PDB entry 3VXR | X-ray diffraction, 2.40 A resolution | chains A and C of the 5 polymer chains in the assembly

[Chain A]
Protein: HLA class I histocompatibility antigen, A-24 alpha chain
From: Homo sapiens
UniProtKB: P05534 (1A24_HUMAN); residues 1-274 here correspond to UniProt positions 25-298 (UniProt number = residue number + 24)
Sequence (275 residues; numbered 0 to 274; the number before each row is that of its first residue; numbering starts at 0):
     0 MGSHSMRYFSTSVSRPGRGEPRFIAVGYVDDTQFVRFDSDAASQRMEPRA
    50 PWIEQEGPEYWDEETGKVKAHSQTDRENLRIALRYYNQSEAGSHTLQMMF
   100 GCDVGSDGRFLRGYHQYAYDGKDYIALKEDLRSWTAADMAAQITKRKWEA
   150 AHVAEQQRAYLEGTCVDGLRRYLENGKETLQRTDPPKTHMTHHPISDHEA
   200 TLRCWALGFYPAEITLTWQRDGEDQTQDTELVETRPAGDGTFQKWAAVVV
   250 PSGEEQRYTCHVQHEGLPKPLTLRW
Unresolved in the structure: 0
Sequence notes: expression tag (0)
Cystine bridges: Cys101-Cys164, Cys203-Cys259

[Chain C]
Protein: 10-mer peptide from Protein Nef
UniProtKB: Q9YYU8 (Q9YYU8_9HIV1); residues 1-10 here correspond to UniProt positions 134-143 (UniProt number = residue number + 133)
Sequence (10 residues; row label = number of the first residue in the row):
     1 RYPLTFGWCF

[Chain A / chain C interface]
Residue-residue contacts - 47 pairs, chain A then chain C:
  Tyr7(A) - Arg1(C)  hydrogen bond (side chain-backbone)
  Tyr7(A) - Tyr2(C)  hydrophobic
  Ala24(A) - Tyr2(C)
  Met45(A) - Tyr2(C)  hydrophobic
  Tyr59(A) - Arg1(C)
  Glu62(A) - Arg1(C)  salt bridge
  Glu63(A) - Arg1(C)  salt bridge
  Glu63(A) - Tyr2(C)  hydrogen bond (side chain-backbone)
  Lys66(A) - Arg1(C)
  Lys66(A) - Tyr2(C)  hydrogen bond (side chain-backbone)
  Lys66(A) - Pro3(C)
  Lys66(A) - Leu4(C)
  Val67(A) - Tyr2(C)
  His70(A) - Tyr2(C)  hydrogen bond
  His70(A) - Thr5(C)
  His70(A) - Trp8(C)
  Thr73(A) - Thr5(C)  hydrogen bond
  Thr73(A) - Trp8(C)
  Asn77(A) - Trp8(C)  hydrogen bond (side chain-backbone)
  Asn77(A) - Cys9(C)
  Asn77(A) - Phe10(C)  hydrogen bond (side chain-backbone)
  Ile80(A) - Cys9(C)  hydrophobic
  Ile80(A) - Phe10(C)
  Tyr84(A) - Phe10(C)  hydrogen bond (side chain-backbone)
  Leu95(A) - Phe10(C)  hydrophobic
  Met97(A) - Trp8(C)  hydrophobic
  Phe99(A) - Tyr2(C)
  Phe99(A) - Pro3(C)
  Phe99(A) - Trp8(C)  hydrophobic
  His114(A) - Trp8(C)
  Tyr116(A) - Trp8(C)
  Tyr116(A) - Phe10(C)  hydrophobic
  Tyr123(A) - Phe10(C)  hydrophobic
  Thr143(A) - Phe10(C)  hydrogen bond (side chain-backbone)
  Lys146(A) - Cys9(C)
  Lys146(A) - Phe10(C)
  Trp147(A) - Gly7(C)  hydrogen bond (side chain-backbone)
  Trp147(A) - Trp8(C)
  Trp147(A) - Cys9(C)  hydrogen bond (side chain-backbone)
  Val152(A) - Gly7(C)
  Gln155(A) - Phe6(C)
  Gln156(A) - Phe6(C)  hydrogen bond (side chain-backbone)
  Gln156(A) - Trp8(C)  hydrogen bond
  Tyr159(A) - Arg1(C)  hydrogen bond (side chain-backbone)
  Tyr159(A) - Pro3(C)
  Thr163(A) - Arg1(C)
  Tyr171(A) - Arg1(C)  hydrogen bond (side chain-backbone)
Also at the interface, not in a pair above, chain A (33 interface residues in all): Met5, Phe22, Ala69, Ala81, Gly167

[In short]
The interface between chain A and chain C involves 33 residues on one side and 10 on the other, with 15
hydrogen bonds and 2 salt bridges. Among the polar pairs are Glu62(A)-Arg1(C), Glu63(A)-Arg1(C) and
Tyr7(A)-Arg1(C).
Here chain A is HLA class I histocompatibility antigen, A-24 alpha chain (Homo sapiens) and chain C is a
10-mer peptide from Protein Nef. Entry 3VXR (The complex between H27-14 TCR and HLA-A24 bound to HIV-1
Nef134-10(wt) peptide) was determined by X-ray diffraction, deposited together with 3VXM, 3VXN, 3VXO, 3VXP,
3VXQ, 3VXS and 3 further entries.
